Entry 8KEA (electron microscopy, 3.44 A resolution); this record covers chains f and g of the 45 polymer chains in the assembly.

# Chain f
Molecule: wedge protein gp32
Organism: unclassified Caudoviricetes
Amino-acid sequence (191 residues; each row starts with the number of its first residue):
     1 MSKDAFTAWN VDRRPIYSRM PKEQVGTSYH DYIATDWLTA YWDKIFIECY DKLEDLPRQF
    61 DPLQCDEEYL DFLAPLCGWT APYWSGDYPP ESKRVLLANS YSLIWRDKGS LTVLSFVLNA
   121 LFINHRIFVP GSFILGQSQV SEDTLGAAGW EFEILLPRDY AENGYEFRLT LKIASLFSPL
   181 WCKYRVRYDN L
Not modelled in the structure: 1

# Chain g
Molecule: wedge protein gp31
Organism: unclassified Caudoviricetes
Amino-acid sequence (390 residues; each row starts with the number of its first residue):
     1 MTTDLNAPQL VVDDYEQLII DSLVHTNVVS NGEFTDLDAS GFMRPFAGTM AYAGSELLYK
    61 ANLASIAAAK SFFKNVLGVP EDTGTKATTT LQFGLSASLS TDFIVPINFQ VSDLSGTLRF
   121 YTIGNLVIPA GATFGTIEAI AEDIGEKYNV SANFIDQYST PLTYLQYVTN IRPATNGRSG
   181 ETIDNLIERC AQIIRIRNPV SALDFEQLAE LTMGEGSRCK AIGLLGINKI VTDPQPGVVH
   241 LFLLDVNGNP ADPVTISTVG ATLQPRIMLG TRLLISPMEV LNIELELIAL SDSSKTFQQL
   301 ADDILEALKV FFNPANLTPG EPVLIEEVKF AIRSVGGLSI SYLQMNDNAI NIPMPNQWTI
   361 PRFSYIGFEL TDSEGTVYRD NVVTVTNPEE
Not modelled in the structure: 1-4, 387-390

# Interface between chain f and chain g
Residue-residue contacts (62):
  A5(f) - E56(g)
  W9(f) - A53(g)
  W9(f) - E56(g)  hydrogen bond
  W9(f) - L57(g)  hydrophobic
  P15(f) - A53(g)
  I16(f) - T49(g)
  I16(f) - A53(g)  hydrophobic
  R19(f) - T49(g)
  R19(f) - Y52(g)
  R19(f) - E56(g)  salt bridge
  M20(f) - F46(g)  hydrophobic
  M20(f) - T49(g)  hydrogen bond
  Y29(f) - F42(g)
  Y29(f) - P45(g)
  Y29(f) - F46(g)  hydrophobic
  T35(f) - F46(g)
  T39(f) - F46(g)
  W42(f) - M50(g)  hydrophobic
  F46(f) - M50(g)  hydrophobic
  F46(f) - A53(g)  hydrophobic
  F46(f) - G54(g)
  F46(f) - L57(g)
  C49(f) - L57(g)  hydrophobic
  Y50(f) - L57(g)
  Y50(f) - K60(g)
  L53(f) - L57(g)
  L53(f) - K60(g)
  L53(f) - A61(g)  hydrophobic
  L53(f) - A64(g)
  E54(f) - K60(g)  salt bridge
  P57(f) - A67(g)  hydrophobic
  P57(f) - S71(g)  hydrogen bond (backbone-side chain)
  F60(f) - A68(g)  hydrophobic
  F60(f) - S71(g)
  F60(f) - F72(g)  hydrophobic
  F60(f) - V76(g)
  D61(f) - N75(g)  hydrogen bond
  P62(f) - V76(g)
  L76(f) - F72(g)  hydrophobic
  C77(f) - V76(g)  hydrophobic
  Y101(f) - V76(g)  hydrophobic
  Y101(f) - L77(g)  hydrophobic
  Y101(f) - I194(g)  hydrophobic
  R106(f) - I196(g)
  R106(f) - N198(g)
  D107(f) - N198(g)  hydrogen bond
  K108(f) - M268(g)
  G109(f) - M268(g)
  G109(f) - L269(g)  hydrogen bond (backbone-backbone)
  L114(f) - L269(g)  hydrophobic
  A147(f) - R272(g)
  G149(f) - P236(g)
  G149(f) - G237(g)
  G149(f) - G270(g)
  W150(f) - L224(g)  hydrophobic
  W150(f) - G237(g)
  W150(f) - G270(g)
  F152(f) - L269(g)  hydrophobic
  P179(f) - L269(g)
  W181(f) - M268(g)  hydrophobic
  C182(f) - L269(g)  hydrogen bond (side chain-backbone)
  C182(f) - G270(g)
Also at the interface, not in a pair above, chain f (39 interface residues in all): L56, L97, A98, S110, L111
Also at the interface, not in a pair above, chain g (33 interface residues in all): I193, I267, T271

# Overview
39 residues of chain f and 33 residues of chain g are in contact; the contacts include 7 hydrogen bonds and 2
salt bridges. Polar contacts include R19(f)-E56(g), E54(f)-K60(g) and W9(f)-E56(g).
Chain f is wedge protein gp32 and chain g is wedge protein gp31, both from unclassified Caudoviricetes; the
structure, Cyanophage A-1(L) baseplate-initiators, was determined by electron microscopy together with 8KEC,
8KEE, 8KEF and 8KEG from the same study.
